Entry 8VRA (electron microscopy, 3.12 A resolution); this record covers chains A and D of the 5 polymer chains in the assembly.

== Chain A ==
Molecule: HLA class I histocompatibility antigen, A alpha chain
Organism: Homo sapiens
Reference sequence: P04439 (HLAA_HUMAN); residues 1-275 here correspond to UniProt positions 25-299 (UniProt number = residue number + 24)
Amino-acid sequence (275 residues; numbered 1 to 275; the number before each row is that of its first residue):
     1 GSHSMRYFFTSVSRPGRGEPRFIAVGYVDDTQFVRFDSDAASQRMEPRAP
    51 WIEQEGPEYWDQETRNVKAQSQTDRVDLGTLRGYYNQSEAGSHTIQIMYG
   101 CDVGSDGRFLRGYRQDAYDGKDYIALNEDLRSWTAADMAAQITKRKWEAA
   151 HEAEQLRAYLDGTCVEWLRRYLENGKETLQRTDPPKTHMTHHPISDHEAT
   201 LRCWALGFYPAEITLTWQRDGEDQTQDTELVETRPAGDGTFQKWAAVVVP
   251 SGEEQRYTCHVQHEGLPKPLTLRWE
Disulfides: Cys203-Cys259
Small-molecule neighbours: AMG 510 (bound form) (MOV): Gln155, Leu156, Ala158, Tyr159, Thr163
UniProt features mapped onto this chain:
  - region: Glu275 (Connecting peptide)
  - binding site (a peptide antigen): Tyr7, Thr73, Tyr84, Asp116, Thr143, Lys146, Tyr159, Tyr171
  - modified residue: Tyr59 (Sulfotyrosine)
  - glycosylation: Asn86 (N-linked (GlcNAc...) asparagine)

== Chain D ==
Molecule: R023 Fab light chain
Organism: Homo sapiens
Notes: antibody fragment or engineered binder
Amino-acid sequence (216 residues; numbered 1 to 216; the number before each row is that of its first residue):
     1 DIQMTQSPSSLSASVGDRVTITCRASQSVSSAVAWYQQKPGKAPKLLIYS
    51 ASSLYSGVPSRFSGSRSGTDFTLTISSLQPEDFATYYCQQASYVRKTITF
   101 GQGTKVEIKRTVAAPSVFIFPPSDSQLKSGTASVVCLLNNFYPREAKVQW
   151 KVDNALQSGNSQESVTEQDSKDSTYSLSSTLTLSKADYEKHKVYACEVTH
   201 QGLSSPVTKSFNRGEC
Disordered / not traced: 1-2, 109-216
Disulfides: Cys23-Cys88
Small-molecule neighbours: AMG 510 (bound form) (MOV): Gln89, Ala91, Ser92, Tyr93, Lys96, Thr97, Ile98

== Interface between chain A and chain D ==
Pairs across the interface - 20 pairs, chain A then chain D:
  Arg108(A) - Ser28(D)  hydrogen bond (side chain-backbone)
  Arg108(A) - Ser30(D)  hydrogen bond
  Arg108(A) - Arg66(D)
  Arg108(A) - Phe71(D)
  Ala158(A) - Tyr93(D)
  Asp161(A) - Ser31(D)  hydrogen bond
  Gly162(A) - Ser31(D)
  Gly162(A) - Tyr93(D)
  Thr163(A) - Tyr93(D)
  Val165(A) - Val29(D)  hydrophobic
  Glu166(A) - Gln27(D)
  Glu166(A) - Val29(D)
  Glu166(A) - Ser92(D)
  Glu166(A) - Tyr93(D)
  Glu166(A) - Val94(D)
  Trp167(A) - Tyr93(D)
  Trp167(A) - Val94(D)  hydrophobic
  Arg169(A) - Ser28(D)
  Arg169(A) - Val29(D)
  Arg170(A) - Val94(D)
Other interface residues (no listed pair), chain D (11 interface residues in all): Ala91

== Summary ==
The interface between chain A and chain D involves 10 residues on one side and 11 on the other; the contacts
include 3 hydrogen bonds. Polar pairs include Arg108(A)-Ser28(D), Arg108(A)-Ser30(D) and Asp161(A)-Ser31(D).
AMG 510 (bound form) is bound between chain A and chain D.
Here chain A is HLA class I histocompatibility antigen, A alpha chain and chain D is R023 Fab light chain,
both from Homo sapiens. Entry 8VRA (Structure of a synthetic antibody in complex with a class I MHC presenting
a hapten-peptide conjugate) was determined by electron microscopy together with 8VR9 and 8VRB from the same
study.
